2QDB - chain A; structure by X-ray diffraction, 2.20 A resolution.

== Chain A ==
Name: Thermonuclease
From: Staphylococcus aureus
Notes: EC 3.1.31.1; fragment: Nuclease A
Reference sequence: P00644 (NUC_STAAU); residues 1-149 here correspond to UniProt positions 83-231 (UniProt number = residue number + 82)
Sequence (149 residues; each row starts with the number of its first residue):
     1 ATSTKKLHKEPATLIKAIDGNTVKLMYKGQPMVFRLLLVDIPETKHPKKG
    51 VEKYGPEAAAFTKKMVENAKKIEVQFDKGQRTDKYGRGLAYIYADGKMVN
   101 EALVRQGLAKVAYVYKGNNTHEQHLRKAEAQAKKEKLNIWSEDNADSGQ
Unresolved in the structure: 1-5, 43-53, 142-149
Construct notes: engineered mutation Asn21 (Asp103 in P00644), Val33 (Thr115 in P00644), Ile41 (Thr123 in P00644), Ala59 (Ser141 in P00644), Gln75 (Glu157 in P00644), Gly117 (Pro199 in P00644), Ala128 (Ser210 in P00644)
Curated features (UniProtKB/Swiss-Prot):
  - active site: Arg35, Glu43, Arg87
  - binding site (Ca(2+)): Asp40

== Overview ==
Curated annotation (UniProt) lists 3 active-site residues and Ca2+-binding residue Asp40.
Chain A is Thermonuclease (Staphylococcus aureus); the structure, Crystal structure of staphylococcal nuclease
variant E75Q/D21N/T33V/T41I/S59A/P117G/S128A at 100 K, was determined by X-ray diffraction, deposited together
with 2RDF.
